7ZGJ - chains A and B of the 3 polymer chains in the assembly; structure by electron microscopy, 3.58 A resolution.

[Chain A]
Name: Complement C3 beta chain
Organism: Homo sapiens
Reference sequence: P01024 (CO3_HUMAN); numbering as in UniProt (aligned over 23-667)
Sequence (645 residues; numbered 23 to 667; the number before each row is that of its first residue):
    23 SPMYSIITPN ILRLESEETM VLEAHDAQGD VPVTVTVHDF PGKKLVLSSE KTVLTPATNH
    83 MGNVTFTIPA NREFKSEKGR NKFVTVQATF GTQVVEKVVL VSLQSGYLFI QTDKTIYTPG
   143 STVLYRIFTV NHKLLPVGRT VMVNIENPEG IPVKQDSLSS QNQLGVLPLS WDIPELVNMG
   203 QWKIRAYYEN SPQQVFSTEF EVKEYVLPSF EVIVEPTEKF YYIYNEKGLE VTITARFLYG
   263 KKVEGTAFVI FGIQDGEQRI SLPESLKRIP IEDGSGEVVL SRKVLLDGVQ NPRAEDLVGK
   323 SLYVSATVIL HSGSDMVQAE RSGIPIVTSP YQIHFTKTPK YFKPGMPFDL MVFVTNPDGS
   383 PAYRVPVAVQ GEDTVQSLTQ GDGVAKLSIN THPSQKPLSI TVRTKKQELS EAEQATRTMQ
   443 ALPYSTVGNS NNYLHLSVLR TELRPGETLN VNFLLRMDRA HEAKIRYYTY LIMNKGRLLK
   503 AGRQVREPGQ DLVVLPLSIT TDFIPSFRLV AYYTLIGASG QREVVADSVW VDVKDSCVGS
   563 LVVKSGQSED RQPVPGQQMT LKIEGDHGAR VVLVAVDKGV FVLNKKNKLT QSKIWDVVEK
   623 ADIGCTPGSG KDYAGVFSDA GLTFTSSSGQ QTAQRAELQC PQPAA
Disordered / not traced: 666-667
Disulfide bonds: Cys627-Cys662

[Chain B]
Name: Complement C3
Organism: Homo sapiens
Reference sequence: P01024 (CO3_HUMAN); numbering as in UniProt (aligned over 672-1663)
Sequence (992 residues; numbered 672 to 1663; the number before each row is that of its first residue):
   672 SVQLTEKRMD KVGKYPKELR KCCEDGMREN PMRFSCQRRT RFISLGEACK KVFLDCCNYI
   732 TELRRQHARA SHLGLARSNL DEDIIAEENI VSRSEFPESW LWNVEDLKEP PKNGISTKLM
   792 NIFLKDSITT WEILAVSMSD KKGICVADPF EVTVMQDFFI DLRLPYSVVR NEQVEIRAVL
   852 YNYRQNQELK VRVELLHNPA FCSLATTKRR HQQTVTIPPK SSLSVPYVIV PLKTGLQEVE
   912 VKAAVYHHFI SDGVRKSLKV VPEGIRMNKT VAVRTLDPER LGREGVQKED IPPADLSDQV
   972 PDTESETRIL LQGTPVAQMT EDAVDAERLK HLIVTPSGCG EQNMIGMTPT VIAVHYLDET
  1032 EQWEKFGLEK RQGALELIKK GYTQQLAFRQ PSSAFAAFVK RAPSTWLTAY VVKVFSLAVN
  1092 LIAIDSQVLC GAVKWLILEK QKPDGVFQED APVIHQEMIG GLRNNNEKDM ALTAFVLISL
  1152 QEAKDICEEQ VNSLPGSITK AGDFLEANYM NLQRSYTVAI AGYALAQMGR LKGPLLNKFL
  1212 TTAKDKNRWE DPGKQLYNVE ATSYALLALL QLKDFDFVPP VVRWLNEQRY YGGGYGSTQA
  1272 TFMVFQALAQ YQKDAPDHQE LNLDVSLQLP SRSSKITHRI HWESASLLRS EETKENEGFT
  1332 VTAEGKGQGT LSVVTMYHAK AKDQLTCNKF DLKVTIKPAP ETEKRPQDAK NTMILEICTR
  1392 YRGDQDATMS ILDISMMTGF APDTDDLKQL ANGVDRYISK YELDKAFSDR NTLIIYLDKV
  1452 SHSEDDCLAF KVHQYFNVEL IQPGAVKVYA YYNLEESCTR FYHPEKEDGK LNKLCRDELC
  1512 RCAEENCFIQ KSDDKVTLEE RLDKACEPGV DYVYKTRLVK VQLSNDFDEY IMAIEQTIKS
  1572 GSDEVQVGQQ RTFISPIKCR EALKLEEKKH YLMWGLSSDF WGEKPNLSYI IGKDTWVEHW
  1632 PEEDECQDEE NQKQCQDLGA FTESMVVFGC PN
Disordered / not traced: 672, 740-751, 1634-1642
Disulfide bonds: Cys693-Cys720, Cys694-Cys727, Cys707-Cys728, Cys873-Cys1513, Cys1101-Cys1158, Cys1358-Cys1489, Cys1389-Cys1458, Cys1506-Cys1511, Cys1518-Cys1590, Cys1537-Cys1661

[How chain A and chain B interact]
Inter-chain disulfides: Cys559(A)-Cys816(B)
Pairs across the interface (163):
  Gln133(A) with Val807(B)
  Asp135(A) with Ser770(B), hydrogen bond
  Thr140(A) with Ser765(B)
  Leu146(A) with Trp773(B)
  Tyr147(A) with Trp773(B)
  Arg148(A) with Trp773(B)
  Phe150(A) with Ile815(B), hydrophobic
  Thr151(A) with Met809(B)
  Val152(A) with Met809(B), hydrophobic
  Leu156(A) with Lys813(B); Gly814(B)
  Leu157(A) with Asp811(B); Lys812(B); Lys813(B)
  Pro158(A) with Met809(B), hydrophobic; Ser810(B); Asp811(B)
  Asn169(A) with Leu1057(B)
  Glu171(A) with Leu1057(B); Arg1060(B), salt bridge
  Ile173(A) with Tyr1053(B); Arg1060(B)
  Leu186(A) with Met809(B)
  Pro196(A) with Thr1054(B); Gln1055(B)
  Leu198(A) with Gly1009(B); Asn1014(B); Gln1055(B); Phe1059(B), hydrophobic
  Asn200(A) with Leu1057(B); Ala1058(B)
  Glu226(A) with Ser765(B), hydrogen bond (backbone-side chain)
  Tyr227(A) with Ser765(B); Glu766(B)
  Val228(A) with Val762(B), hydrophobic; Ser763(B); Ser765(B), hydrogen bond (backbone-side chain); Glu766(B), hydrogen bond (backbone-backbone)
  Leu229(A) with Arg764(B); Glu766(B)
  Pro230(A) with Arg764(B)
  Glu233(A) with Arg764(B), salt bridge
  Tyr261(A) with Tyr854(B)
  Arg290(A) with Gln674(B); Glu677(B), salt bridge; Asp752(B), salt bridge
  Ser327(A) with Ile761(B)
  Thr329(A) with Ala757(B)
  Ile331(A) with Lys1375(B)
  Leu332(A) with Lys1375(B), hydrogen bond (backbone-side chain)
  His333(A) with Lys1375(B)
  Ser334(A) with Lys1375(B)
  Gly335(A) with Lys1375(B)
  Ser336(A) with Lys1375(B); Arg1376(B)
  Met338(A) with Ile755(B), hydrophobic
  Gln340(A) with Glu758(B), hydrogen bond (side chain-backbone); Ile761(B); Val762(B)
  Glu342(A) with Ile761(B)
  Cys559(A) with Cys816(B), disulfide
  Val560(A) with Lys813(B); Cys816(B)
  Gly561(A) with Lys813(B)
  Leu563(A) with Ala806(B); Ser808(B); Ala818(B)
  Val565(A) with Ala806(B), hydrophobic; Asp819(B); Phe821(B)
  Ser567(A) with Phe821(B)
  Gln574(A) with Met826(B)
  Pro575(A) with Leu795(B), hydrophobic; Thr824(B); Val825(B)
  Val576(A) with Leu795(B)
  Pro577(A) with Lys796(B); Asp797(B); Ser798(B); Gln827(B)
  Gly578(A) with Leu795(B), hydrogen bond (backbone-backbone); Lys796(B); Asp797(B)
  Gln579(A) with Leu795(B)
  Gln580(A) with Ile793(B); Phe794(B)
  Met581(A) with Met791(B); Asn792(B); Ile793(B), hydrogen bond (backbone-backbone); Leu795(B), hydrophobic
  Thr582(A) with Met791(B); Asn792(B)
  Leu583(A) with Lys789(B); Leu790(B); Met791(B), hydrogen bond (backbone-backbone); Ile793(B), hydrophobic; Ile804(B), hydrophobic; Phe821(B), hydrophobic
  Lys584(A) with Lys789(B)
  Ile585(A) with Ser787(B); Thr788(B); Lys789(B), hydrogen bond (backbone-backbone); Met791(B), hydrophobic
  Glu586(A) with Ile786(B); Ser787(B); Thr788(B)
  Gly587(A) with Leu778(B); Gly785(B); Ser787(B), hydrogen bond (backbone-backbone)
  Asp588(A) with Gly785(B); Lys813(B), salt bridge
  His589(A) with Glu780(B); Pro782(B); Gly785(B); Ser787(B)
  Gly590(A) with Leu778(B), hydrogen bond (backbone-backbone)
  Ala591(A) with Asp777(B); Leu778(B), hydrogen bond (backbone-backbone); Ser808(B)
  Arg592(A) with Val775(B); Glu776(B); Asp777(B), salt bridge; Val807(B); Ser808(B); Met809(B), hydrogen bond (backbone-backbone)
  Val593(A) with Val775(B); Glu776(B), hydrogen bond (backbone-backbone); Leu778(B), hydrophobic; Val807(B)
  Val594(A) with Leu805(B); Ala806(B); Val807(B), hydrogen bond (backbone-backbone)
  Leu595(A) with Leu772(B); Trp773(B); Asn774(B), hydrogen bond (backbone-backbone); Leu805(B); Ala806(B), hydrophobic
  Val596(A) with Trp771(B); Leu772(B), hydrogen bond (backbone-backbone); Trp773(B), hydrophobic; Glu803(B); Ile804(B); Leu805(B), hydrogen bond (backbone-backbone)
  Ala597(A) with Ser770(B); Trp771(B), hydrogen bond (backbone-backbone); Leu772(B), hydrophobic; Glu803(B)
  Val598(A) with Ser770(B); Glu803(B), hydrogen bond (backbone-backbone)
  Asp599(A) with Phe767(B); Pro768(B); Thr801(B)
  Lys600(A) with Thr801(B), hydrogen bond (backbone-backbone); Glu803(B), salt bridge; Glu822(B), salt bridge
  Val602(A) with Phe767(B), hydrophobic
  Phe603(A) with Glu803(B); Leu805(B), hydrophobic; Pro820(B), hydrophobic
  Leu611(A) with Val817(B)
  Gln613(A) with Ile815(B); Cys816(B); Val817(B), hydrogen bond (side chain-backbone)
Interface residues without a listed pair, chain A (89 interface residues in all): Phe131, Lys136, Val175, Glu197, Val199, Lys225, Thr268, Phe270, Ile272, Leu288, Asp337, Ala341, Lys566, Ile616
Interface residues without a listed pair, chain B (88 interface residues in all): Met680, Glu753, Lys783, Ile799, Thr800, Trp802, Val823, Lys1051, Asp1096, Pro1377, Gln1378, Asp1435

[Overview]
The interface between chain A and chain B involves 89 residues on one side and 88 on the other, with 1
disulfide bond, 23 hydrogen bonds and 8 salt bridges. Polar contacts include Glu171(A)-Arg1060(B),
Glu233(A)-Arg764(B) and Arg290(A)-Glu677(B).
Chain A is Complement C3 beta chain and chain B is Complement C3, both from Homo sapiens; the structure,
Trypanosoma brucei gambiense ISG65 in complex with human complement component C3, was determined by electron
microscopy together with 7ZGK from the same study.
